Entry 6M2N (X-ray diffraction, 2.20 A resolution); this record covers chains A and C.

[Chain A (and C)]
Name: 3C-like proteinase
Organism: Severe acute respiratory syndrome coronavirus 2
Notes: EC 3.4.22.69; chain C of this document is another copy of the same molecule, construct and numbering; everything in this record applies to it too
UniProtKB: P0DTD1 (R1AB_SARS2); residues 1-306 here correspond to UniProt positions 3264-3569 (UniProt number = residue number + 3263)
Amino-acid sequence (306 residues; row label = number of the first residue in the row):
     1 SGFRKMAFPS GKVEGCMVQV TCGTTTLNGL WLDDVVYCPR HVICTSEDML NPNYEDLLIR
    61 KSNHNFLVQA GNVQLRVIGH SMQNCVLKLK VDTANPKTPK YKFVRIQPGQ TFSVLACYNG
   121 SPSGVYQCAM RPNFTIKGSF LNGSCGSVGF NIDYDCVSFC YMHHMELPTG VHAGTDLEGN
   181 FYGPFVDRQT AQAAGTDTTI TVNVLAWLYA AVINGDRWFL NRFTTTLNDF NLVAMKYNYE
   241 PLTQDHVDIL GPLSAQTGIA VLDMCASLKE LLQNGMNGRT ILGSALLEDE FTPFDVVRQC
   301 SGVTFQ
Small-molecule neighbours: 5,6,7-trihydroxy-2-phenyl-4H-chromen-4-one (3WL): H41, C44, D48, M49, Y54, L141, N142, G143, S144, C145, H163, H164, M165, E166, D187, R188, Q189
Swiss-Prot annotation at these positions:
  - active site: H41 (For 3CL-PRO activity), C145 (Nucleophile)
  - site: Q306 (Cleavage)
  - cross-link (Glycyl lysine isopeptide (Lys-Gly)): K5 (interchain with G-Cter in ubiquitin), K90 (interchain with G-Cter in ubiquitin)
What the authors report for this chain:
  - catalytic residues: H41, C145
  - binding site for 5,6,7-trihydroxy-2-phenyl-4H-chromen-4-one: H41, C44, M49, L141, N142, G143, S144, C145, H163, M165, E166, R188, Q189

[Interface between chain A and chain C]
Contacting residue pairs (82):
  S1(A) with G138(C); S139(C); F140(C), hydrogen bond (backbone-backbone); E166(C), hydrogen bond (backbone-side chain); G170(C); H172(C)
  G2(A) with G138(C); S139(C)
  R4(A) with K5(C); Y126(C); Q127(C), hydrogen bond (side chain-backbone); K137(C), hydrogen bond (side chain-backbone); E290(C), salt bridge
  K5(A) with R4(C)
  M6(A) with G124(C); V125(C); Y126(C), hydrophobic; S139(C)
  A7(A) with G124(C); V125(C), hydrogen bond (backbone-backbone)
  F8(A) with V125(C)
  P9(A) with S10(C); E14(C); P122(C), hydrophobic; S123(C); G124(C)
  S10(A) with P9(C); S10(C), hydrogen bond (backbone-side chain); E14(C), hydrogen bond (backbone-side chain)
  G11(A) with G11(C); E14(C), hydrogen bond (backbone-side chain)
  E14(A) with P9(C); S10(C), hydrogen bond (side chain-backbone); G11(C), hydrogen bond (side chain-backbone)
  Y118(A) with G302(C)
  S121(A) with T304(C), hydrogen bond (backbone-side chain)
  P122(A) with P9(C), hydrophobic; T304(C), hydrogen bond (backbone-side chain); F305(C), hydrogen bond (backbone-backbone)
  S123(A) with R298(C), hydrogen bond (backbone-side chain); G302(C); V303(C), hydrogen bond (side chain-backbone); F305(C)
  G124(A) with M6(C); A7(C)
  V125(A) with M6(C); A7(C), hydrogen bond (backbone-backbone); F8(C); V125(C), hydrophobic
  Y126(A) with R4(C); K5(C); M6(C), hydrophobic
  Q127(A) with R4(C), hydrogen bond (backbone-side chain)
  C128(A) with R4(C)
  K137(A) with R4(C), hydrogen bond (backbone-side chain)
  G138(A) with S1(C); G2(C)
  S139(A) with S1(C); G2(C), hydrogen bond (side chain-backbone); F3(C); M6(C); Q299(C), hydrogen bond
  F140(A) with S1(C), hydrogen bond (backbone-backbone)
  L141(A) with S1(C); Q299(C); C300(C); S301(C); G302(C)
  E166(A) with S1(C), hydrogen bond
  G170(A) with S1(C), hydrogen bond (backbone-side chain)
  H172(A) with S1(C), hydrogen bond (side chain-backbone)
  G283(A) with L286(C)
  A285(A) with A285(C), hydrophobic; L286(C), hydrophobic
  L286(A) with G283(C); A285(C), hydrophobic
  E290(A) with R4(C), salt bridge
  R298(A) with S123(C)
  Q299(A) with S139(C), hydrogen bond; L141(C)
  C300(A) with L141(C)
  S301(A) with L141(C)
Interface residues without a listed pair, chain A (43 interface residues in all): F3, K12, L115, A116, A129, T280, S284
Interface residues without a listed pair, chain C (42 interface residues in all): L115, C128, T280, S284

[Overview]
43 residues of chain A and 42 residues of chain C are in contact; the contacts include 25 hydrogen bonds and 2
salt bridges. Polar pairs include R4(A)-E290(C), S1(A)-E166(C) and R4(A)-Q127(C). Bound to chain A:
5,6,7-trihydroxy-2-phenyl-4H-chromen-4-one. The paper reports catalytic residues H41(A) and C145(A); a binding
site for 5,6,7-trihydroxy-2-phenyl-4H-chromen-4-one at H41(A), C44(A) and M49(A) among others.
Chain A and chain C are both 3C-like proteinase (Severe acute respiratory syndrome coronavirus 2); the
structure, SARS-CoV-2 3CL protease (3CL pro) in complex with a novel inhibitor, was determined by X-ray
diffraction, deposited together with 6M2Q.
